PDB entry 1KGF | X-ray diffraction, 2.20 A resolution | chain A

Chain A:
Molecule: Beta-lactamase
Source organism: Staphylococcus aureus
Notes: EC 3.5.2.6
UniProt: P00807 (BLAC_STAAU); the author numbering skips numbers that UniProt does not, so the offset changes along the chain: 31-57 = UniProt 25-51; 59-84 = UniProt 52-77; 87-290 = UniProt 78-281
Amino-acid sequence (258 residues; row label = number of the first residue in the row; note: 3 numbers in that range are skipped by the numbering (no residue carries them; nothing is unmodelled there)):
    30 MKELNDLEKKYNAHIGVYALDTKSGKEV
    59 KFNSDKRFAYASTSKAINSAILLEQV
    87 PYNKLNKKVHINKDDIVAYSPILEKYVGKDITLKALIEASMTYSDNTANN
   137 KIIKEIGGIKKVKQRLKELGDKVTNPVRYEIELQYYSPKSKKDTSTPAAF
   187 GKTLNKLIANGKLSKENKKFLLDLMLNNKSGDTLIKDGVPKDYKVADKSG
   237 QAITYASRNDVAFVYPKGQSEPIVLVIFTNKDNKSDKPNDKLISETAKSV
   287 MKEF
Disordered / not traced: 30
Sequence notes: engineered mutation Gln170 (Asn161 in P00807)
Swiss-Prot annotation at these positions:
  - active site: Ser70 (Acyl-ester intermediate)
  - binding site (substrate): Lys234 to Gly236

In short:
From UniProt: active-site residue Ser70 and 3 substrate-binding residues.
Chain A is Beta-lactamase (Staphylococcus aureus); the structure, Structure of beta-lactamase asn 170 gln
mutant, was determined by X-ray diffraction (same publication as 1KGE).
